PDB entry 1DOE | X-ray diffraction, 2.30 A resolution | chain A

[Chain A]
Molecule: P-hydroxybenzoate hydroxylase
From: Pseudomonas aeruginosa
Reference sequence: P20586 (PHHY_PSEAE); numbering as in UniProt (aligned over 1-394)
Chain sequence (394 residues; each row starts with the number of its first residue):
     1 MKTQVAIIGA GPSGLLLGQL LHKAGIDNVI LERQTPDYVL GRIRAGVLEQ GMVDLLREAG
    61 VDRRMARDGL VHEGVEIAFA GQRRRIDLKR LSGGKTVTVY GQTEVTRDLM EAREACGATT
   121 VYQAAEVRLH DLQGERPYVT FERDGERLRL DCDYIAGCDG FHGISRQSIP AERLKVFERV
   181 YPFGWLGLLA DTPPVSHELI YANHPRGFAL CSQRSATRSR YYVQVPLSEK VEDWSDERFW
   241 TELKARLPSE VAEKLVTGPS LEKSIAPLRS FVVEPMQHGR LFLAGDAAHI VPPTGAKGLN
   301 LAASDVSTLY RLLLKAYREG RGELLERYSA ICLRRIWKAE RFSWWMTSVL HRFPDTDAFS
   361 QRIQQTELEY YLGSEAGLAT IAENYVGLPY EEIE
Ligand contacts:
  - 2,4-dihydroxybenzoic acid (DOB): Arg44, Ala45, Gly46, Val47, Trp185, Leu199, Tyr201, Leu210, Ser212, Gln213, Arg214, Arg220, Tyr222, Pro293, Thr294, Gly295, Ala296, Tyr385
  - FAD (flavin-adenine dinucleotide): Ile8, Gly9, Ala10, Gly11, Pro12, Ser13, Gly14, Leu31, Glu32, Arg33, Gln34, Val39, Arg42, Arg44, Ala45, Gly46, Val47, Gln102, Val127, Cys158, Asp159, Gly160, His162, Gly163, Ile164, Arg220, Tyr222, Ala266, Ala284, Gly285, Asp286, Pro293, Ala296, Lys297, Gly298, Leu299, Asn300, Ala302
UniProt features mapped onto this chain:
  - binding site (FAD): Ser13, Glu32, Arg42 to Val47, Gln102, Asp286, Leu299, Asn300
  - binding site (substrate): Tyr201, Ser212 to Arg214, Tyr222, Pro293
  - site (Important for catalytic activity): Tyr201, Tyr385
  - mutagenesis: Ala45 (A45G: The positions of the substrate and the flavin are not altered), Tyr201 (Y201F: Reduction of hydroxylase activity), Arg220 (R220Q: Lower affinity for p-OHB than the wild-type), Asn300 (N300D: The side chain of Asp300 moves away from the flavin, disrupting the interactions of the carboxamide group with the flavin O(2) atom, and the alpha-helix H10 that begins at residue 297 is ...), Tyr385 (Y385F: The positions of the substrate and the flavin are not altered)

[In short]
Chain A binds flavin-adenine dinucleotide and 2,4-dihydroxybenzoic acid. UniProt lists 12 FAD-binding
residues, 6 substrate-binding residues and 5 mutagenesis sites.
Chain A is P-hydroxybenzoate hydroxylase (Pseudomonas aeruginosa); the structure, The mobil flavin of 4-oh
benzoate hydroxylase: motion of a prosthetic group regulates catalysis, was determined by X-ray diffraction
together with 1DOB, 1DOC and 1DOD from the same study.
